PDB entry 9JPU | electron microscopy, 3.25 A resolution | chains A and D of the 9 polymer chains in the assembly

== Chain A ==
Name: V(D)J recombination-activating protein 1
Organism: Mus musculus
Notes: EC 3.1.-.-, 2.3.2.27
UniProt: P15919 (RAG1_MOUSE); numbering as in UniProt (aligned over 1-1040)
Chain sequence (1040 residues; row label = number of the first residue in the row):
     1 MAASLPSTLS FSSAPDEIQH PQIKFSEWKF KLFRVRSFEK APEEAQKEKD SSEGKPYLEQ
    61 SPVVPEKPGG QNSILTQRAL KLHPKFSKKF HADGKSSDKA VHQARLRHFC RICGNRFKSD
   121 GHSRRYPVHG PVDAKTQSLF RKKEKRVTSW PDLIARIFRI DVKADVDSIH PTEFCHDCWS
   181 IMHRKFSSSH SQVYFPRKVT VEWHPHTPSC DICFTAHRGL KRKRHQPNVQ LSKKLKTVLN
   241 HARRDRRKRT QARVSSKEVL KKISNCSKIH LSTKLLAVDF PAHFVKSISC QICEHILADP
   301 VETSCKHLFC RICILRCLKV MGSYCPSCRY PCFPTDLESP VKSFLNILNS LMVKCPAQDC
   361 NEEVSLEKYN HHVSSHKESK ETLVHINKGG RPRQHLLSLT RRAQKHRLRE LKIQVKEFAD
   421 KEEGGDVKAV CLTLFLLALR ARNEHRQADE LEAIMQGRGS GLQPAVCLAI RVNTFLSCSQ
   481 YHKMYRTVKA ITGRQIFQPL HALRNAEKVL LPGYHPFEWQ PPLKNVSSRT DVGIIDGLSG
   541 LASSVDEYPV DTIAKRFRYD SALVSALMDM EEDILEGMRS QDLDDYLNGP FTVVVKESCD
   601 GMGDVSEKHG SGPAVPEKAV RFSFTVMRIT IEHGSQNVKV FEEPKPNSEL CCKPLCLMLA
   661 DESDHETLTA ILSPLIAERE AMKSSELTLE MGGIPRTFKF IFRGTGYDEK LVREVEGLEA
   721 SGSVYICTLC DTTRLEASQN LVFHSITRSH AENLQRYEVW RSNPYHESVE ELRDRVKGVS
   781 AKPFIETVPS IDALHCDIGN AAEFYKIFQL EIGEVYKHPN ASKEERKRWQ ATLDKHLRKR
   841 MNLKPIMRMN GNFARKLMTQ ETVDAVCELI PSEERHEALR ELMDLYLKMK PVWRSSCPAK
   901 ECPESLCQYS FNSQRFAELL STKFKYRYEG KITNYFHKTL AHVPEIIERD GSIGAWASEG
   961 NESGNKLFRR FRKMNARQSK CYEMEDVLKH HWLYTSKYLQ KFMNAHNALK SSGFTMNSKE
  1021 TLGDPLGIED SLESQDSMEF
Disordered / not traced: 1-460, 1009-1040
Curated features (UniProtKB/Swiss-Prot):
  - zinc finger: Cys-290 to Arg-329 (RING-type), Leu-351 to Lys-380 (RAG1-type)
  - DNA-binding region: Gly-389 to Gln-456 (NBD)
  - binding site (Zn(2+)): Cys-266, His-270, Cys-290, Cys-293, His-295, Cys-305, His-307, Cys-310, Cys-313, Cys-325, Cys-328, Cys-355, Cys-360, His-372, His-376
  - binding site (a divalent metal cation): Asp-600, Asp-708, Glu-962
  - site: Trp-893 (Essential for DNA hairpin formation, participates in base-stacking interactions near the cleavage site)
  - cross-link: Lys-233 (Glycyl lysine isopeptide (Lys-Gly) (interchain with G-Cter in ubiquitin))
  - mutagenesis: Lys-233 (K233M: Abolishes autoubiquitination), His-307 (H307A: Displays lower E3 ligase activity and affects the joining step of V(D)J recombination), Cys-325 (C325G: Loss of E3 ligase activity and affects the joining step of V(D)J recombination), Arg-391 (R391A: Defects in converting nicked products to hairpins; R391L: Impairs DNA-binding and hairpin formation while maintaining some nicking activity), Arg-393 (R393A: Impairs DNA-binding and hairpin formation while maintaining some nicking activity), Arg-401 (R401A: Allows robust hairpin activity), Arg-402 (R402A: Defects in converting nicked products to hairpins), Lys-405 (K405A: Reduced hairpin activity), His-406 (H406A: Allows robust hairpin activity), Arg-407 (R407A: Impairs DNA-binding and reduces hairpin formation without affecting nicking activity), Asn-443 (N443A: Impairs DNA-binding; when associated with A-445), His-445 (H445A: Impairs DNA-binding; when associated with A-443), 23 further mutagenesis entries in UniProt
Ion coordination: Ca2+: Asp-600 (shared with 1 residue of chain F); Zn2+: Cys-727, Cys-730, His-937, His-942

== Chain D ==
Name: V(D)J recombination-activating protein 2
Organism: Mus musculus
UniProt: P21784 (RAG2_MOUSE); residue numbers follow UniProt; this construct covers 1-527
Chain sequence (527 residues; numbered 1 to 527; the number before each row is that of its first residue):
     1 MSLQMVTVGH NIALIQPGFS LMNFDGQVFF FGQKGWPKRS CPTGVFHFDI KQNHLKLKPA
    61 IFSKDSCYLP PLRYPATCSY KGSIDSDKHQ YIIHGGKTPN NELSDKIYIM SVACKNNKKV
   121 TFRCTEKDLV GDVPEPRYGH SIDVVYSRGK SMGVLFGGRS YMPSTQRTTE KWNSVADCLP
   181 HVFLIDFEFG CATSYILPEL QDGLSFHVSI ARNDTVYILG GHSLASNIRP ANLYRIRVDL
   241 PLGTPAVNCT VLPGGISVSS AILTQTNNDE FVIVGGYQLE NQKRMVCSLV SLGDNTIEIS
   301 EMETPDWTSD IKHSKIWFGS NMGNGTIFLG IPGDNKQAMS EAFYFYTLRC SEEDLSEDQK
   361 IVSNSQTSTE DPGDSTPFED SEEFCFSAEA TSFDGDDEFD TYNEDDEDDE SVTGYWITCC
   421 PTCDVDINTW VPFYSTELNK PAMIYCSHGD GHWVHAQCMD LEERTLIHLS EGSNKYYCNE
   481 HVQIARALQT PKRNPPLQKP PMKSLHKKGS GKVLTPAKKS FLRRLFD
Disordered / not traced: 82-87, 352-527
Curated features (UniProtKB/Swiss-Prot):
  - zinc finger: Trp-416 to Ile-484 (PHD-type)
  - binding site (Zn(2+)): Cys-419, Cys-423, Cys-446, His-452, His-455, Cys-458, Cys-478, His-481
  - mutagenesis: Asp-128 (D128N: Does not affect the endonuclease activity of the RAG complex), Glu-199 (E199Q: Does not affect the endonuclease activity of the RAG complex), Asp-202 (D202N: Does not affect the endonuclease activity of the RAG complex), Glu-280 (E280Q: Does not affect the endonuclease activity of the RAG complex), Asp-310 (D310N: Does not affect the endonuclease activity of the RAG complex), Asp-358 (D358N: Does not affect the endonuclease activity of the RAG complex), Asp-374 (D374N: Does not affect the endonuclease activity of the RAG complex), Tyr-402 (Y402A: Reduced interaction with histones), Asn-403 (N403A: Reduced interaction with histones), Asp-406 (D406A: Reduced interaction with histones), Glu-407 (E407A: Reduced interaction with histones), Asp-408 (D408A: Induces a slight reduction in V(D)J recombination without affecting interaction with histones), 7 further mutagenesis entries in UniProt

== How chain A and chain D interact ==
Residue-residue contacts (18):
  Glu-824(A) with Met-5(D)
  Lys-827(A) with Tyr-344(D), hydrogen bond
  Arg-828(A) with Met-5(D), hydrogen bond; Tyr-344(D); Tyr-346(D), hydrogen bond
  Ala-831(A) with Asp-334(D); Tyr-344(D)
  Lys-835(A) with Ser-314(D), hydrogen bond; Ile-331(D); Pro-332(D), hydrogen bond (side chain-backbone); Gly-333(D); Asp-334(D)
  Arg-838(A) with Asn-335(D), hydrogen bond
  Lys-839(A) with His-313(D)
  Pro-845(A) with Asn-335(D); Gln-337(D)
  Glu-868(A) with His-313(D)
  Leu-869(A) with His-313(D)
Interface residues without a listed pair, chain A (13 interface residues in all): Glu-825, Thr-832, His-836
Interface residues without a listed pair, chain D (14 interface residues in all): Ser-309, Asp-310, Glu-341

== Summary ==
13 residues of chain A face 14 of chain D across their interface, with 6 hydrogen bonds. Polar pairs include
Lys-827(A)/Tyr-344(D), Arg-828(A)/Met-5(D) and Arg-828(A)/Tyr-346(D).
Chain A is V(D)J recombination-activating protein 1 and chain D is V(D)J recombination-activating protein 2,
both from Mus musculus; the structure, CryoEM structure of mouse RAG SEC-PHD, was determined by electron
microscopy, deposited together with 9JPX, 9JQN, 9JTS and 9JTU.
